1XXU - chains A and C; structure by X-ray diffraction, 1.90 A resolution.

== Chain A (and C) ==
Molecule: Hypothetical protein Rv2238c/MT2298
Organism: Mycobacterium tuberculosis
Notes: EC 1.11.1.7; chain C of this document is another copy of the same molecule, construct and numbering; everything in this record applies to it too
Reference sequence: P65688 (Y2238_MYCTU); numbering as in UniProt (aligned over 1-153)
Chain sequence (153 residues; numbered 1 to 153; the number before each row is that of its first residue):
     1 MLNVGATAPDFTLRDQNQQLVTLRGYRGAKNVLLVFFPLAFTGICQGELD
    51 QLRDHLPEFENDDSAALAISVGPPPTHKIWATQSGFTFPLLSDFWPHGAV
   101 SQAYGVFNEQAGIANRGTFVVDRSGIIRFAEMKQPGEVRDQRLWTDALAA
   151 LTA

== Chain A / chain C interface ==
Contacting residue pairs (16; chain A residue first):
  Arg53(A) - Gly43(C)
  Arg53(A) - Gln46(C)
  Arg53(A) - Gly47(C)
  Arg53(A) - Asp50(C)  salt bridge
  Asp54(A) - Gly47(C)
  Asp54(A) - Asp50(C)
  Asp54(A) - Gln51(C)
  Asp54(A) - Arg53(C)  salt bridge
  His55(A) - Asp54(C)  salt bridge
  Pro57(A) - Gln51(C)
  Pro57(A) - Arg142(C)
  Ser84(A) - Gly43(C)
  Gly85(A) - Gly43(C)
  Gly85(A) - Ile44(C)
  Thr87(A) - Ile44(C)
  Thr87(A) - Val138(C)
Interface residues without a listed pair, chain A (8 interface residues in all): Gln83

== In short ==
8 residues of chain A and 10 residues of chain C are in contact, with 3 salt bridges. Polar contacts include
Arg53(A)-Asp50(C), Asp54(A)-Arg53(C) and His55(A)-Asp54(C).
Both chains are Hypothetical protein Rv2238c/MT2298 (Mycobacterium tuberculosis). Entry 1XXU (Crystal
Structure of AhpE from Mycrobacterium tuberculosis, a 1-Cys peroxiredoxin) was determined by X-ray
diffraction, deposited together with 1XVW.
